Entry 8I4T (electron microscopy, 5.20 A resolution (low resolution: residue-level contacts below are approximate; hydrogen-bond / salt-bridge calls are withheld)); this record covers chains A and H of the 24 polymer chains in the assembly.

# Chain A
Protein: Envelopment polyprotein
Organism: Severe fever with thrombocytopenia syndrome virus
UniProt: A0A4D6J0G9 (A0A4D6J0G9_SFTS); numbering as in UniProt (aligned over 1-560)
Sequence (560 residues; each row starts with the number of its first residue):
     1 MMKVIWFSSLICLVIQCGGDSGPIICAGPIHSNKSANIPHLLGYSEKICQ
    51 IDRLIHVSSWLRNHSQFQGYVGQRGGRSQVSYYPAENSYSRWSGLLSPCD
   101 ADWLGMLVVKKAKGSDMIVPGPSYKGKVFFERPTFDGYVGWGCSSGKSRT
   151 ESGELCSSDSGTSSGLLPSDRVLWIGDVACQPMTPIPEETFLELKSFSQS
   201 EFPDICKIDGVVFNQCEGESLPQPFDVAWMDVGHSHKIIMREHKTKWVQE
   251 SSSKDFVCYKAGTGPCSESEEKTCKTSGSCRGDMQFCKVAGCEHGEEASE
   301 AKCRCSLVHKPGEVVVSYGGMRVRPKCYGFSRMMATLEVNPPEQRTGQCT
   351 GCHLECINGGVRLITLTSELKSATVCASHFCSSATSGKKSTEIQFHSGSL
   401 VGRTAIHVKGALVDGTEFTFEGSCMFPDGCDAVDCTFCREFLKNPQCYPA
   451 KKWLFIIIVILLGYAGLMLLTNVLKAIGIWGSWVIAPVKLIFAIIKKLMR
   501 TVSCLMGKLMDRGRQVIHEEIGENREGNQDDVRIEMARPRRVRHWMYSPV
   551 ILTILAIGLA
Not modelled in the structure: 1-20, 479-480, 522-560
Disulfide bonds: C143-C156, C180-C327, C206-C216, C258-C305, C266-C303, C274-C280, C287-C292
Covalently attached groups: N-acetylglucosamine (NAG) linked to N33, N63

# Chain H
Protein: Envelopment polyprotein
Organism: Severe fever with thrombocytopenia syndrome virus
UniProt: A0A4D6J0G9 (A0A4D6J0G9_SFTS); residues 561-1073 here = UniProt positions 561-1073
Sequence (513 residues; each row starts with the number of its first residue):
   561 ESCDEMVHADSKLVSCRQGSGNMKECVTTGRALLPAVNPGQEACLHFTAP
   611 GSPDSKCLKIKVKRINLKCKKSSSYFVPDARSRCTSVRRCRWAGDCQSGC
   661 PPHSTSNSFSDDWAGKMDRAGLGFSGCSDGCGGAACGCFNAAPSCIFWRK
   711 WVENPHGIIWKVSPCAAWVPSAVIELTMPSGEVRTFHPMSGIPTQVFKGV
   761 SVTYLGSDMEVSGLTDLCEIEELKSKKLALAPCNQAGMGVVGKVGEIQCS
   811 SEESARTIKKDGCIWNADLVGIELRVDDAVCYSKITSVEAVANYSAIPTT
   861 IGGLRFERSHDSLGKISGSPLDITAIRGSFSVNYRGLRLSLSEITATCTG
   911 EVTNVSGCYSCMTGAKVSIKLHSSKNSTAHVRCKGDETAFSVLEGVHSYT
   961 VSLSFDHAVVDEQCQLNCGGHESQVTLKGNLIFLDVPKFVDGSYMQTYHS
  1011 SVPTGANIPSPTDWLNALFGNGLSRWILGVIGVLLGGLALFFLIMSLFKL
  1061 GTKQVFRSRTKLA
Not modelled in the structure: 1030-1034, 1070-1073
Disulfide bonds: C563-C604, C629-C725, C644-C841, C656-C705, C691-C696, C778-C793, C809-C823, C908-C978, C918-C921, C943-C974
Covalently attached groups: N-acetylglucosamine (NAG) linked to N853, N914, N936
Reported in the primary citation:
  - post-translational modification sites: N914
  - mutagenesis - N914Q: unchanged expression

# Chain A / chain H interface
Pairs across the interface (14; chain A residue first):
  E193(A) - E742(H)
  S196(A) - K758(H)
  F197(A) - F757(H)
  F197(A) - K758(H)
  Q199(A) - R898(H)
  S200(A) - K758(H)
  S200(A) - G896(H)
  P203(A) - R895(H)
  D204(A) - R895(H)
  Q215(A) - R577(H)
  Q215(A) - C586(H)
  E217(A) - S575(H)
  E217(A) - C576(H)
  E217(A) - R577(H)
Interface residues without a listed pair, chain A (10 interface residues in all): E201

# Overview
Chain A and chain H each contribute 10 residues to their interface. N-acetylglucosamine is covalently linked
to N33(A) and N63(A). N-acetylglucosamine is covalently linked to N853(H), N914(H) and N936(H). From the
paper: N914Q of chain H leaves expression unchanged; a modification site at N914(H).
Here chain A is Envelopment polyprotein and chain H is Envelopment polyprotein, both from Severe fever with
thrombocytopenia syndrome virus. Entry 8I4T (Structure of the asymmetric unit of SFTSV virion) was determined
by electron microscopy, deposited together with 8ILQ.
